PDB entry 5Y6F | X-ray diffraction, 2.30 A resolution | chain A

[Chain A]
Protein: Flagellar brake protein YcgR
From: Escherichia coli (strain K12)
Reference sequence: P76010 (YCGR_ECOLI); numbering as in UniProt (aligned over 1-244)
Amino-acid sequence (257 residues; row label = number of the first residue in the row):
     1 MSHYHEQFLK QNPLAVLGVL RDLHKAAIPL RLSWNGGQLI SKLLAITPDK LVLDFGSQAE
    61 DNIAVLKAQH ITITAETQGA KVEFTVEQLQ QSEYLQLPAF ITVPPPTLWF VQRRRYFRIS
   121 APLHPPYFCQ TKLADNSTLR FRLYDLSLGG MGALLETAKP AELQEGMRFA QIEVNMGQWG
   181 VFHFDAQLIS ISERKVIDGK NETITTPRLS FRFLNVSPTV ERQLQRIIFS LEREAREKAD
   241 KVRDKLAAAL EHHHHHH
Disordered / not traced: 1, 123-124, 156-160, 195-203, 244-257
Construct notes: expression tag (245-257)
Small-molecule neighbours:
  - c-di-GMP (C2E; 9,9'-[(2R,3R,3aS,5S,7aR,9R,10R,10aS,12S,14aR)-3,5,10,12-tetrahydroxy-5,12-dioxidooctahydro-2H,7H-difuro[3,2-d:3',2'-j][1,3,7,9,2,8]tetraoxadiphosphacyclododecine-2,9-diyl]bis(2-amino-1,9-dihydro-6H-purin-6-one)), molecule 1: Glu76, Gly79, Ala80, Lys81, Val111, Gln112, Arg113, Arg114, Arg118, Ile189, Ser190, Ser192, Arg208, Ser210
  - c-di-GMP (C2E), molecule 2: Arg113, Arg114, Arg115, Tyr116, Arg118, Asp145, Leu146, Ser147, Gly149, Gly150, Met151, Gly152, Ile189, Arg208, Leu209, Ser210, Phe211, Arg212
Curated features (UniProtKB/Swiss-Prot):
  - mutagenesis: Lys42 (K42D: Suppression of the pdeH disruption motility phenotype), Asn62 (N62W: Significant suppression of the pdeH disruption motility phenotype, less binding to FliG), Lys81 (K81D: Significant suppression of the pdeH disruption motility phenotype, less binding to FliG), Arg118 (R118D: Complete loss of c-di-GMP binding in vitro, suppresses pdeH disruption ...), Ser147 (S147A: Slight increase in affinity for c-di-GMP), Gln223 (Q223P: Significant suppression of the pdeH disruption motility phenotype, no binding to FliM; Q223W: Significant suppression of the pdeH disruption motility phenotype), Ile227 (I227W: Some suppression of the pdeH disruption motility phenotype, no binding to FliM)
Reported in the primary citation:
  - binding site for c-di-GMP: Lys81, Arg113, Arg114 to Arg118, Asp145 to Gly150, Ser190, Arg208, Ser210
  - mutagenesis - R113A, R114A (Kd of 21.1 mum), R118A (Kd of 14.33 mum), D145A (Kd of 3.98 mum), R208A: decreased binding to c-di-GMP
  - mutagenesis - R114A, R118A, D145A, I228A, F229A, E232A: abolished binding to MotAc
  - mutagenesis - Q112A, R113A, S147A, R208A: unchanged binding to MotAc
  - mutagenesis - F117A: abolished binding to MotA
  - mutagenesis - Q38A/D54A/N62A, Q112A, F117A, I228A, F229A, E232A: unchanged binding to c-di-GMP
  - mutagenesis - Q38A/D54A/N62A: unchanged binding to MotA
  - mutagenesis - R114A, R118A, D145A: abolished signaling in response to bacterial motility
  - mutagenesis - Q38A, Q38A/D54A/N62A, I40A, L44A, D54A, N62A, Q112A, R113A, S147A, R208A: decreased signaling
  - mutagenesis - F117A: abolished signaling in response to motility
  - mutagenesis - I228A, F229A, E232A: abolished signaling

[Overview]
Bound to chain A: c-di-GMP. Curated annotation (UniProt) lists 7 mutagenesis sites. The paper reports a
binding site for c-di-GMP at Lys81, Arg113 and Arg114 among others; Q38A, Q38A/D54A/N62A and I40A, among
others, reduce signaling; 17 substitutions were tested in all.
Chain A is Flagellar brake protein YcgR (Escherichia coli (strain K12)); the structure, Crystal structure of
YcgR in complex with c-di-GMP from Escherichia coli, was determined by X-ray diffraction together with 5Y6G
and 5Y6H from the same study.
